Entry 6NDY (electron microscopy, 3.60 A resolution); this record covers chains C and G of the 6 polymer chains in the assembly.

# Chain C
Protein: Vacuolar protein sorting-associated protein 4
From: Saccharomyces cerevisiae
UniProtKB: P52917 (VPS4_YEAST); numbering as in UniProt (aligned over 101-437)
Sequence (337 residues; row label = number of the first residue in the row):
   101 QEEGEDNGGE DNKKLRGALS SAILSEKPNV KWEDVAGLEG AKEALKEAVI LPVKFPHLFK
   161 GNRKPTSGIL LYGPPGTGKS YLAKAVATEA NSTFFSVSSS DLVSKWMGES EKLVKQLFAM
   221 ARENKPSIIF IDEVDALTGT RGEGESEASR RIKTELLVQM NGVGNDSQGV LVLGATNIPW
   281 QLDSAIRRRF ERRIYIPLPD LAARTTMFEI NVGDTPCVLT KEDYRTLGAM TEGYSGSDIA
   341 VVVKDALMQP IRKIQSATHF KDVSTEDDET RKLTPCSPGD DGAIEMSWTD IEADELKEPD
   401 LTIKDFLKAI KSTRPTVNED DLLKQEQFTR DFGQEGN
Disordered / not traced: 101-111, 365-368
UniProt features mapped onto this chain:
  - binding site (ATP): G173 to S180
  - mutagenesis: K179 (K179A: No ATP hydrolysis. Missorting of vacuolar proteins), Q216 (Q216A: Abolishes oligomerization), E233 (E233Q: Defective in ATP hydrolysis. Missorting of vacuolar proteins)
Reported in the primary citation:
  - binding site for Designed Cyclic Peptide (chain G): W206, M207

# Chain G
Protein: Designed Cyclic Peptide
Sequence (30 residues; each row starts with the number of its first residue; note: 1 number in that range is skipped by the numbering (no residue carries it; nothing is unmodelled there); X marks 8 residues of unknown identity (built as UNK)):
     1 GGDEIVNKVL GG
    14 SSGGXXXXXX XXGGKGCK
Disordered / not traced: 14-17, 26-31

# Chain C / chain G interface
Contacting residue pairs (7; chain C residue first):
  K205(C) with N7(G); K8(G), hydrogen bond (backbone-backbone)
  W206(C) with I5(G), hydrophobic; N7(G)
  M207(C) with V6(G)
  E247(C) with K8(G), salt bridge
  A248(C) with K8(G)
Interface residues without a listed pair, chain C (6 interface residues in all): E245

# Overview
The interface between chain C and chain G involves 6 residues on one side and 4 on the other, with 1 hydrogen
bond and 1 salt bridge. Polar contacts include E247(C)-K8(G) and K205(C)-K8(G). From the paper: a binding site
for Designed Cyclic Peptide (chain G) at W206(C) and M207(C).
Chain C is Vacuolar protein sorting-associated protein 4 (Saccharomyces cerevisiae) and chain G is Designed
Cyclic Peptide; the structure, Vps4 with Cyclic Peptide Bound in the Central Pore, was determined by electron
microscopy, deposited together with 6OO2.
